PDB entry 7KUF | X-ray diffraction, 2.60 A resolution | chains B and D of the 4 polymer chains in the assembly

[Chain B]
Molecule: RNA polymerase sigma factor, DNA-directed RNA polymerase subunit beta chimera
From: Mycobacterium tuberculosis
Notes: EC 2.7.7.6
UniProtKB: chimeric construct of A0A654TMB9, A1KGE7: residues 446-528 from A0A654TMB9 (A0A654TMB9_MYCTX) positions 295-377 (UniProt number = residue number - 151); residues 535-549 from A1KGE7 positions 815-829 (UniProt number = residue number + 280)
Amino-acid sequence (112 residues; numbered 438 to 549; the number before each row is that of its first residue):
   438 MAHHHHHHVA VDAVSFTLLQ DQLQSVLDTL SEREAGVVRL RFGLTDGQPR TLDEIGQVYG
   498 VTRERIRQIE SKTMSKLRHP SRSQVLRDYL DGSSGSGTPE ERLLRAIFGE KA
Unresolved in the structure: 438-454, 526-533, 548-549
Differences from the reference sequence: initiating methionine (438); expression tag (439-445); linker (529-534)
What the authors report for this chain:
  - contacts within the chain: Asp490-Arg500
  - conformationally variable residues (side-chain flip): Arg500

[Chain D]
Molecule: 18-nt DNA strand
Sequence (18 nucleotides; each row starts with the number of its first residue):
     1 GACCACAACC GATTTTCT

[Interface between chain B and chain D]
Contacting residue pairs (10; chain B residue first):
  Arg478(B) with DC4(D), salt bridge to the phosphate
  Thr488(B) with DC3(D), sugar contact; DC4(D), hydrogen bond to the phosphate
  Leu489(B) with DC4(D), hydrogen bond to the phosphate
  Asp490(B) with DC4(D), phosphate contact
  Arg500(B) with DC4(D), base contact
  Glu501(B) with DC6(D), hydrogen bond to the base; DA7(D), base contact
  Arg504(B) with DA5(D), phosphate contact; DC6(D), base contact

[Summary]
7 residues of chain B and 5 residues of chain D are in contact, with 3 hydrogen bonds and 1 salt bridge. Polar
pairs include Glu501(B)-DC6(D), Thr488(B)-DC4(D) and Leu489(B)-DC4(D). The paper reports conformational
variability at Arg500(B); contacts within the chain involving Asp490(B) and Arg500(B).
Chain B is RNA polymerase sigma factor, DNA-directed RNA polymerase subunit beta chimera (Mycobacterium
tuberculosis) and chain D is an 18-nt DNA strand; the structure, Transcription activation subcomplex with
WhiB7 bound to SigmaAr4-RNAP Beta flap tip chimera and DNA, was determined by X-ray diffraction (same
publication as 7KUG).
